1YZZ - chains A and B; structure by X-ray diffraction, 2.70 A resolution.

== Chain A (and B) ==
Name: anti-VSG immunoglobulin heavy chain variable domain cAbAn33
Organism: Camelus dromedarius
Notes: chain B of this document is another copy of the same molecule, construct and numbering; everything in this record applies to it too
Chain sequence (124 residues; row label = number of the first residue in the row):
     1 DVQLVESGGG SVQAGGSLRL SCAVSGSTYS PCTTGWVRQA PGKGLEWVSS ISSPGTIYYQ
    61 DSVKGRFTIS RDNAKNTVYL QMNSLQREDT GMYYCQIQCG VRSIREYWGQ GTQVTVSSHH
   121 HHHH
Not modelled in the structure: 101-102, 118-124 (chain B: 102-103, 118-124)
Sequence notes: conflict Val37 (Tyr in 30350899), Gly44 (Glu in 30350899), Leu45 (Arg in 30350899); expression tag (119-124)
Disulfide bonds: Cys22-Cys95, Cys32-Cys99

== Chain A / chain B interface ==
Contacting residue pairs - 22 pairs, chain A then chain B:
  Val37(A) - Trp108(B)  hydrophobic
  Gln39(A) - Gln39(B)  hydrogen bond
  Gln39(A) - Tyr94(B)  hydrogen bond
  Leu45(A) - Trp108(B)
  Glu46(A) - Trp108(B)
  Trp47(A) - Ile104(B)
  Trp47(A) - Glu106(B)
  Trp47(A) - Trp108(B)
  Tyr94(A) - Gln39(B)
  Tyr94(A) - Leu45(B)  hydrophobic
  Gln96(A) - Gln98(B)
  Gln96(A) - Glu106(B)  hydrogen bond
  Gln98(A) - Gln98(B)  hydrogen bond
  Ile104(A) - Trp47(B)
  Glu106(A) - Trp47(B)
  Glu106(A) - Gln96(B)  hydrogen bond
  Glu106(A) - Gln98(B)
  Trp108(A) - Val37(B)
  Trp108(A) - Leu45(B)  hydrophobic
  Trp108(A) - Trp47(B)
  Trp108(A) - Gln96(B)
  Trp108(A) - Trp108(B)  hydrophobic
Also at the interface, not in a pair above, chain A (14 interface residues in all): Thr33, Ser50, Ser103
Also at the interface, not in a pair above, chain B (13 interface residues in all): Glu46, Thr56, Tyr58

== Summary ==
14 residues of chain A and 13 residues of chain B are in contact; the contacts include 5 hydrogen bonds. Polar
pairs include Gln39(A)-Gln39(B), Gln39(A)-Tyr94(B) and Gln96(A)-Glu106(B).
Both chains are anti-VSG immunoglobulin heavy chain variable domain cAbAn33 (Camelus dromedarius). Entry 1YZZ
(Humanized caban33 at room temperature) was determined by X-ray diffraction, deposited together with 1YC7 and
1YC8.
